Entry 4AQY (X-ray diffraction, 3.50 A resolution); this record covers chains A and N of the 23 polymer chains in the assembly.

[Chain A]
Molecule: 16S ribosomal RNA
Organism: Thermus thermophilus
Sequence (1522 nucleotides; numbered 0 to 1544 plus 21 insertion-coded residues; 44 numbers in that range are skipped by the numbering (no residue carries them; nothing is unmodelled there); the number before each row is that of its first residue; a row labelled like 189A-189L holds insertion residues (189A, then the next letters in order); numbering starts at 0):
     0 UUUGUUGGAG AGUUUGAUCC UGGCUCAGGG UGAACGCUGG CGGCGUGCCU AAGACAUGCA
    60 AGUCGUGCGG GCCG
    76 CGGGGUUUU
    88 ACUCCG
    96 UGGUCAGCGG CGGACGGGUG AGUAACGCGU GGGU
  129A G
   130 ACCUACCCGG AAGAGGGGGA CAACCCGGGG AAACUCGGGC UAAUCCCCCA UGUGGACCCG
189A-189L CCCCUUGGGGUG
   190 UGUCCAAAGG GCUUU
   216 GCCCGCUUCC GGAUGGGCCC GCGUCCCAUC AGCUAGUUGG UGGGGUAAUG GCCCACCAAG
   276 GCGACGACGG GUAGCCGGUC UGAGAGGAUG GCCGGCCACA GGGGCACUGA GACACGGGCC
   336 CCACUCCUAC GGGAGGCAGC AGUUAGGAAU CUUCCGCAAU GGGCGCAAGC CUGACGGAGC
   396 GACGCCGCUU GGAGGAAGAA GCCCUUCGGG GUGUAAACUC CUGA
   441 ACCCGGGACG AAACCCCC
   460 GA
   470 CGAGGGGA
   479 CUGACGGUAC CGGGGUAA
   498 UAGCGCCGGC CAACUCCGUG CCAGCAGCCG CGGUAAUACG GAGGGCGCGA GCGUUACCCG
   558 GAUUCACUGG GCGUAAAGGG CGUGUAGGCG GCCUGGGGCG UCCCAUGUGA AAGACCACGG
   618 CUCAACCGUG GGGGAGCGUG GGAUACGCUC AGGCUAGACG GUGGGAGAGG GUGGUGGAAU
   678 UCCCGGAGUA GCGGUGAAAU GCGCAGAUAC CGGGAGGAAC GCCGAUGGCG AAGGCAGCCA
   738 CCUGGUCCAC CCGUGACGCU GAGGCGCGAA AGCGUGGGGA GCAAACCGGA UUAGAUACCC
   798 GGGUAGUCCA CGCCCUAAAC GAUGCGCGCU AGGUCUCUGG GUCU
   848 CCUGGGGGCC GAAGCUAACG CGUUAAGCGC GCCGCCUGGG GAGUACGGCC GCAAGGCUGA
   908 AACUCAAAGG AAUUGACGGG GGCCCGCACA AGCGGUGGAG CAUGUGGUUU AAUUCGAAGC
   968 AACGCGAAGA ACCUUACCAG GCCUUGACAU GCUA
 1001A G
  1002 GGAACCCGGG UGAAAGCCUG GGGUGCCCC
1030A-1030D GCGA
  1031 GGGGAGCCCU AGCACAGGUG CUGCAUGGCC GUCGUCAGCU CGUGCCGUGA GGUGUUGGGU
  1091 UAAGUCCCGC AACGAGCGCA ACCCCCGCCG UUAGUUGCCA GCGGUUCGGC CGGGCACUCU
  1151 AACGGGACUG CCCGCG
  1168 AAAGCGGGAG GAAGGAGGGG ACGACGUCUG GUCAGCAUGG CCCUUACGGC CUGGGCGACA
  1228 CACGUGCUAC AAUGCCCACU ACAAAGCGAU GCCACCCGGC AACGGGGAGC UAAUCGCAAA
  1288 AAGGUGGGCC CAGUUCGGAU UGGGGUCUGC AACCCGACCC CAUGAAGCCG GAAUCGCUAG
  1348 UAAUCGCGGA UCAGCC
 1363A A
  1364 UGCCGCGGUG AAUACGUUCC CGGGCCUUGU ACACACCGCC CGUCACGCCA UGGGAGCGGG
  1424 CUCUACCCGA AGUCGCCGG
1442A-1442B GA
  1443 GCCUA
  1452 C
  1456 GGGCAGGCGC CGAGGGUAGG GCCCGUGACU GGGGCGAAGU CGUAACAAGG UAGCUGUACC
  1516 GGAAGGUGCG GCUGGAUCAC CUCCUUUCU
Disordered / not traced: 0-4, 1534-1540
Metal / ion sites: Mg2+ site 1: U12, C526, A914; Mg2+ site 2: G15, U920; Mg2+ site 3 near G21 (its only coordinating residue here); Mg2+ site 4 near G22 (its only coordinating residue here); Mg2+ site 5: G46, G394; Mg2+ site 6: C48, G115; Mg2+ site 7 near A53 (its only coordinating residue here); Mg2+ site 8 near A59 (its only coordinating residue here); Mg2+ site 9: G61, U62, G105; Mg2+ site 10: A109, A329, G331; Mg2+ site 11: G115, G117; Mg2+ site 12: A116, G117, G289; 112 more Mg2+ sites not listed; 10 more K+ sites not listed
Small-molecule neighbours:
  - apramycin (AM2), molecule 1: G38, C40, G41, G42, A393, G394, C395, G396, A397, C483, G484, U486, A487
  - apramycin (AM2), molecule 2: U244, C245, C893, G894, G1416, G1417, C1478, C1479, G1480, U1481, G1482
  - apramycin (AM2), molecule 3: G664, A665, G666, G667, G668, U669, C732, A733, G734, C735, C806
  - apramycin (AM2), molecule 4: G818, A819, U820, G854, G855, C856, G867, C868, G869, U871, A872
  - apramycin (AM2), molecule 5: G1405, C1407, A1408, C1409, G1410, G1491, A1492, A1493, G1494, U1495, C1496
Reported in the primary citation:
  - binding site for apramycin: A1408, G1491, A1493, G1494, U1495
  - mutagenesis - A1408G, G1491A, G1491C, G1491U: increased growth in response to apramycin

[Chain N]
Name: 30S ribosomal protein S14
Organism: Thermus thermophilus
Reference sequence: P24320 (RS14_THETH); residues 2-61 here correspond to UniProt positions 1-60 (UniProt number = residue number - 1)
Amino-acid sequence (60 residues; row label = number of the first residue in the row):
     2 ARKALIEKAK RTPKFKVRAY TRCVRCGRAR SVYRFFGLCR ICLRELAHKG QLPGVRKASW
Metal / ion sites: Mg2+ near Ala2 (its only coordinating residue here); Zn2+: Cys24, Cys27, Cys40, Cys43

[How chain A and chain N interact]
Contacting residue pairs (73; chain A residue first):
  G973(A) with Arg29(N), phosphate contact; Arg41(N), hydrogen bond to the phosphate
  A974(A) with Arg29(N), salt bridge to the phosphate; Arg31(N), salt bridge to the phosphate; Ser32(N), phosphate contact; Arg41(N), salt bridge to the phosphate
  A975(A) with Arg31(N), phosphate contact; Tyr34(N), base contact
  G976(A) with Arg31(N), phosphate contact; Ser32(N), phosphate contact
  C979(A) with Val18(N), hydrogen bond to the base; Arg19(N), hydrogen bond to the base
  C980(A) with Val18(N), base contact; Arg19(N), hydrogen bond to the sugar; Tyr21(N), sugar contact
  U981(A) with Leu6(N), phosphate contact; Tyr21(N), sugar contact; Arg23(N), hydrogen bond to the phosphate
  U982(A) with Leu6(N), sugar contact; Arg23(N), salt bridge to the phosphate
  A983(A) with Arg3(N), salt bridge to the phosphate; Leu6(N), phosphate contact
  A994(A) with Ala5(N), base contact
  C995(A) with Lys4(N), hydrogen bond to the base
  A1015(A) with Lys15(N), hydrogen bond to the phosphate
  A1016(A) with Lys15(N), salt bridge to the phosphate
  G1047(A) with Arg3(N), phosphate contact; Lys4(N), salt bridge to the phosphate
  G1048(A) with Ala2(N), phosphate contact; Arg3(N), phosphate contact; Lys4(N), hydrogen bond to the phosphate
  U1049(A) with Ala2(N), hydrogen bond to the base; Arg3(N), sugar contact
  C1059(A) with Arg45(N), hydrogen bond to the phosphate
  C1060(A) with Arg45(N), salt bridge to the phosphate
  C1114(A) with Ser60(N), hydrogen bond to the sugar
  C1115(A) with Ser60(N), sugar contact; Trp61(N), sugar contact
  G1186(A) with Trp61(N), base contact
  G1187(A) with Ser60(N), hydrogen bond to the base; Trp61(N), sugar contact
  A1188(A) with Lys58(N), hydrogen bond to the phosphate; Ser60(N), hydrogen bond to the sugar
  C1189(A) with Lys58(N), salt bridge to the phosphate
  G1202(A) with Ala2(N), phosphate contact; Cys27(N), hydrogen bond to the sugar; Arg29(N), sugar contact; Ile42(N), base contact; Cys43(N), hydrogen bond to the base; Glu46(N), hydrogen bond to the base
  C1203(A) with Ala2(N), hydrogen bond to the phosphate; Cys27(N), sugar contact
  G1216(A) with Arg3(N), salt bridge to the phosphate; Ala5(N), phosphate contact
  C1217(A) with Ala5(N), phosphate contact; Glu8(N), phosphate contact
  C1218(A) with Glu8(N), phosphate contact
  U1219(A) with Arg19(N), salt bridge to the phosphate
  G1316(A) with Val18(N), phosphate contact
  C1317(A) with Phe16(N), stacking on the base; Lys17(N), hydrogen bond to the phosphate; Val18(N), base contact; Arg19(N), base contact
  A1357(A) with Tyr34(N), sugar contact
  U1358(A) with Val33(N), sugar contact; Tyr34(N), phosphate contact; Arg35(N), phosphate contact
  C1359(A) with Thr22(N), hydrogen bond to the phosphate; Val33(N), phosphate contact; Arg35(N), salt bridge to the phosphate
  A1360(A) with Arg35(N), salt bridge to the phosphate
  G1368(A) with Trp61(N), phosphate contact
  C1369(A) with Trp61(N), hydrogen bond to the phosphate
Interface residues without a listed pair, chain A (41 interface residues in all): A1046, C1113, A1318
Interface residues without a listed pair, chain N (34 interface residues in all): Lys11, Gly28, Ala30, Phe36, Arg57

[In short]
Chain A and chain N form an interface of 41 and 34 residues respectively; the contacts include 21 hydrogen
bonds, 13 salt bridges and 1 aromatic stacking contact. Among the polar pairs are C979(A)-Val18(N),
C979(A)-Arg19(N) and C995(A)-Lys4(N). The paper reports a binding site for apramycin at A1408(A), G1491(A) and
A1493(A) among others; A1408G, G1491A and G1491C of chain A, among others, increase growth in response to
apramycin.
Here chain A is 16S ribosomal RNA and chain N is 30S ribosomal protein S14, both from Thermus thermophilus.
Entry 4AQY (Structure of ribosome-apramycin complexes) was determined by X-ray diffraction.
